Entry 9PD8 (electron microscopy, 4.23 A resolution (low resolution: residue-level contacts below are approximate; hydrogen-bond / salt-bridge calls are withheld)); this record covers chains K and N of the 15 polymer chains in the assembly.

[Chain K (and N)]
Name: Alpha-soluble NSF attachment protein isoform X2
From: Cricetulus griseus
Notes: chain N of this document is another copy of the same molecule, construct and numbering; everything in this record applies to it too
UniProtKB: A0A8C2LIB4 (A0A8C2LIB4_CRIGR); residue numbers follow UniProt; this construct covers 1-295
Chain sequence (296 residues; row label = number of the first residue in the row; numbering starts at 0):
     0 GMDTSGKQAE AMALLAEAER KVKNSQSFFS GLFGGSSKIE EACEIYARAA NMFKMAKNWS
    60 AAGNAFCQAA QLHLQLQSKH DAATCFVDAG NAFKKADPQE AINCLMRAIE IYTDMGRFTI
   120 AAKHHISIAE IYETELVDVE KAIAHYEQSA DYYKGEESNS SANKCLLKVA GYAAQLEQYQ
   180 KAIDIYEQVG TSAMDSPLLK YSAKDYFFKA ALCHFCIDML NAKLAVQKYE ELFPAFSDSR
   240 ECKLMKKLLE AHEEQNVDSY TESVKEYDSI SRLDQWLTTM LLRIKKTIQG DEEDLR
Disordered / not traced: 289-295 (chain N: 287-295)
Differences from the reference sequence: expression tag (0); conflict Ile44 (Met in A0A8C2LIB4), Met244 (Val in A0A8C2LIB4)

[Chain K / chain N interface]
Pairs across the interface - 9 pairs, chain K then chain N:
  Thr112(K) - Met54(N)
  Met114(K) - Asn50(N)
  Gly115(K) - Asn50(N)
  Phe117(K) - Asn50(N)
  Phe117(K) - Met54(N)
  Asp150(K) - Lys56(N)
  Tyr151(K) - Met54(N)
  Glu155(K) - Lys53(N)
  Ala234(K) - Arg271(N)
Interface residues without a listed pair, chain K (11 interface residues in all): Gly154, Glu156, Pro233
Interface residues without a listed pair, chain N (7 interface residues in all): Lys93, Lys94

[In short]
11 residues of chain K and 7 residues of chain N are in contact.
Chain K and chain N are both Alpha-soluble NSF attachment protein isoform X2 (Cricetulus griseus); the
structure, 22bin20S complex (NSF-alphaSNAP-2:2 syntaxin-1a:SNAP-25), hydrolyzing, class 21, was determined by
electron microscopy, deposited together with 9OJR, 9OJU, 9OJZ, 9OK3, 9OK5, 9OKC and 17 further entries.
